1RHI - chains 3 and 4 of the 4 polymer chains in the assembly; structure by X-ray diffraction, 3.00 A resolution.

Chain 3:
Name: Human rhinovirus 3 coat protein
Source organism: Human rhinovirus 3
UniProt: Q82081 (POLG_HRV3); residues 1-236 here correspond to UniProt positions 331-566 (UniProt number = residue number + 330)
Chain sequence (236 residues; row label = number of the first residue in the row):
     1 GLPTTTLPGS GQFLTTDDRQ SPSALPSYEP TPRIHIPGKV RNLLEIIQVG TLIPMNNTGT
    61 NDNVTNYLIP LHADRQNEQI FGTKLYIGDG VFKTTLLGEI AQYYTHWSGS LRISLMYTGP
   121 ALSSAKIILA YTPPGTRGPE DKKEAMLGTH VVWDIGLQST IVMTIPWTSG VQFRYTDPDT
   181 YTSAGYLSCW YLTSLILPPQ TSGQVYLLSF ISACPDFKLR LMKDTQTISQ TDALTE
Differences from the reference sequence: conflict Lys142 (Arg473 in Q82081), Glu144 (Lys475 in Q82081)

Chain 4:
Name: Human rhinovirus 3 coat protein
Source organism: Human rhinovirus 3
UniProt: Q82081 (POLG_HRV3); aligned to UniProt positions 1-68 over residues 1-68
Chain sequence (68 residues; row label = number of the first residue in the row):
     1 GAQVSTQKSG SHENQNILTN GSNQTYTVIN YYKDAASSSS AGQSFSMDPS KFTEPVKDLM
    61 LKGAPALN
Unresolved in the structure: 1-25
Differences from the reference sequence: conflict Tyr26 (Phe27 in Q82081)

Interface between chain 3 and chain 4:
Contacting residue pairs (33):
  Asp18(3) with Ser39(4); Ser40(4), hydrogen bond (side chain-backbone)
  Gln20(3) with Ile29(4), hydrogen bond (side chain-backbone); Asn30(4); Tyr31(4), hydrogen bond (side chain-backbone); Tyr32(4); Ser37(4)
  Ser21(3) with Tyr32(4); Ser37(4), hydrogen bond (backbone-side chain)
  Pro22(3) with Tyr32(4); Ser37(4)
  Ser23(3) with Asp34(4); Ser37(4), hydrogen bond (backbone-side chain)
  Pro26(3) with Asp34(4)
  Ser27(3) with Asp34(4), hydrogen bond (backbone-side chain)
  Lys39(3) with Lys51(4); Phe52(4)
  Val40(3) with Phe52(4), hydrophobic
  Arg41(3) with Ser44(4); Ser46(4); Lys51(4)
  Asn42(3) with Met47(4)
  Leu44(3) with Met47(4), hydrophobic
  Glu45(3) with Met47(4); Asp48(4), hydrogen bond (side chain-backbone); Pro49(4)
  Gln48(3) with Pro49(4); Thr53(4)
  Val49(3) with Phe52(4); Thr53(4)
  Gln158(3) with Pro65(4); Ala66(4), hydrogen bond (side chain-backbone); Leu67(4)
Also at the interface, not in a pair above, chain 3 (20 interface residues in all): Arg19, Leu25, Gly38, Ile46
Also at the interface, not in a pair above, chain 4 (21 interface residues in all): Ala36, Ser38

In short:
Chain 3 and chain 4 form an interface of 20 and 21 residues respectively, with 8 hydrogen bonds. Polar
contacts include Asp18(3)-Ser40(4), Gln20(3)-Ile29(4) and Gln20(3)-Tyr31(4).
Here chain 3 is Human rhinovirus 3 coat protein and chain 4 is Human rhinovirus 3 coat protein, both from
Human rhinovirus 3. Entry 1RHI (Human rhinovirus 3 coat protein) was determined by X-ray diffraction.
